Entry 6ASX (electron microscopy, 3.80 A resolution); this record covers chains I and J of the 8 polymer chains in the assembly.

== Chain I ==
Name: DNA-directed RNA polymerase subunit beta
Source organism: Escherichia coli (strain K12)
Notes: EC 2.7.7.6
UniProtKB: P0A8V2 (RPOB_ECOLI); residues 1-1342 here = UniProt positions 1-1342
Amino-acid sequence (1342 residues; numbered 1 to 1342; the number before each row is that of its first residue):
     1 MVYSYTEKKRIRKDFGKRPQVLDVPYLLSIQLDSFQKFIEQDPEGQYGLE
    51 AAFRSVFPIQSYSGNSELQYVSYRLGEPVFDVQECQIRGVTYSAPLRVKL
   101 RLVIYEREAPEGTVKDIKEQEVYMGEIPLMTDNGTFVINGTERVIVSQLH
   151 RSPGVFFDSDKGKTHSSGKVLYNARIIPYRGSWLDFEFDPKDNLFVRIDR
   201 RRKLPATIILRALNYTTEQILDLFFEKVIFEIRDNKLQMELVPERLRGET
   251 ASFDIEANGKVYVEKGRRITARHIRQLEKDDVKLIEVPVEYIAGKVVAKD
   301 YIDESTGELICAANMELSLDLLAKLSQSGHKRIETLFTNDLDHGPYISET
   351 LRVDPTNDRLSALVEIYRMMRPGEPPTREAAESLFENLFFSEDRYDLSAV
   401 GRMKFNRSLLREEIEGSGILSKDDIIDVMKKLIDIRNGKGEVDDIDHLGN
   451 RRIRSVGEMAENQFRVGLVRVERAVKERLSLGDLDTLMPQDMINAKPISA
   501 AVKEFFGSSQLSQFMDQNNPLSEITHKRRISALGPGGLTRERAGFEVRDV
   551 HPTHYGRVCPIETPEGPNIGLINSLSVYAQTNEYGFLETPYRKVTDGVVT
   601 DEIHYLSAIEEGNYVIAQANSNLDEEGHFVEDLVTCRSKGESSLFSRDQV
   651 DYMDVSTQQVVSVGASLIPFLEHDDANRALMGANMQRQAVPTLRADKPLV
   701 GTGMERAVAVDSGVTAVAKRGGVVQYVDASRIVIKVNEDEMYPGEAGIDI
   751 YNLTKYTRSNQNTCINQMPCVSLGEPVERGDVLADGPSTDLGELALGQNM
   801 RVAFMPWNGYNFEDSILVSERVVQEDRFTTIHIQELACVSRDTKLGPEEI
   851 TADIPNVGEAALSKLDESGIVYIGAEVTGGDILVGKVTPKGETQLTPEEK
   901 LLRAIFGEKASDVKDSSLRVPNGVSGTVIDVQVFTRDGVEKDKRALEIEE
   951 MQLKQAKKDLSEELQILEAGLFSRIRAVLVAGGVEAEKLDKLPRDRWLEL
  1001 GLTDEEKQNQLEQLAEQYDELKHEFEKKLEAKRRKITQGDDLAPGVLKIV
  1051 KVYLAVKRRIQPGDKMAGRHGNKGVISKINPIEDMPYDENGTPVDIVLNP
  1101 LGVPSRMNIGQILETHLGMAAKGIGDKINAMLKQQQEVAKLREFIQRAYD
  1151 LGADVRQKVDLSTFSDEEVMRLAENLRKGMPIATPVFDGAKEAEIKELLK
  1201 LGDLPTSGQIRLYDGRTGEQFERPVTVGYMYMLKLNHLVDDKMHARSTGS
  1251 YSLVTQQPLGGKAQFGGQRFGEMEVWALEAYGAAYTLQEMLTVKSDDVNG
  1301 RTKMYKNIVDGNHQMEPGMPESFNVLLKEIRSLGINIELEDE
Disordered / not traced: 1, 891-912, 1342

== Chain J ==
Name: DNA-directed RNA polymerase subunit beta'
Source organism: Escherichia coli (strain K12)
Notes: EC 2.7.7.6
UniProtKB: P0A8T7 (RPOC_ECOLI); numbering as in UniProt (aligned over 1-1407)
Amino-acid sequence (1407 residues; numbered 1 to 1407; the number before each row is that of its first residue):
     1 MKDLLKFLKAQTKTEEFDAIKIALASPDMIRSWSFGEVKKPETINYRTFK
    51 PERDGLFCARIFGPVKDYECLCGKYKRLKHRGVICEKCGVEVTQTKVRRE
   101 RMGHIELASPTAHIWFLKSLPSRIGLLLDMPLRDIERVLYFESYVVIEGG
   151 MTNLERQQILTEEQYLDALEEFGDEFDAKMGAEAIQALLKSMDLEQECEQ
   201 LREELNETNSETKRKKLTKRIKLLEAFVQSGNKPEWMILTVLPVLPPDLR
   251 PLVPLDGGRFATSDLNDLYRRVINRNNRLKRLLDLAAPDIIVRNEKRMLQ
   301 EAVDALLDNGRRGRAITGSNKRPLKSLADMIKGKQGRFRQNLLGKRVDYS
   351 GRSVITVGPYLRLHQCGLPKKMALELFKPFIYGKLELRGLATTIKAAKKM
   401 VEREEAVVWDILDEVIREHPVLLNRAPTLHRLGIQAFEPVLIEGKAIQLH
   451 PLVCAAYNADFDGDQMAVHVPLTLEAQLEARALMMSTNNILSPANGEPII
   501 VPSQDVVLGLYYMTRDCVNAKGEGMVLTGPKEAERLYRSGLASLHARVKV
   551 RITEYEKDANGELVAKTSLKDTTVGRAILWMIVPKGLPYSIVNQALGKKA
   601 ISKMLNTCYRILGLKPTVIFADQIMYTGFAYAARSGASVGIDDMVIPEKK
   651 HEIISEAEAEVAEIQEQFQSGLVTAGERYNKVIDIWAAANDRVSKAMMDN
   701 LQTETVINRDGQEEKQVSFNSIYMMADSGARGSAAQIRQLAGMRGLMAKP
   751 DGSIIETPITANFREGLNVLQYFISTHGARKGLADTALKTANSGYLTRRL
   801 VDVAQDLVVTEDDCGTHEGIMMTPVIEGGDVKEPLRDRVLGRVTAEDVLK
   851 PGTADILVPRNTLLHEQWCDLLEENSVDAVKVRSVVSCDTDFGVCAHCYG
   901 RDLARGHIINKGEAIGVIAAQSIGEPGTQLTMRTFHIGGAASRAAAESSI
   951 QVKNKGSIKLSNVKSVVNSSGKLVITSRNTELKLIDEFGRTKESYKVPYG
  1001 AVLAKGDGEQVAGGETVANWDPHTMPVITEVSGFVRFTDMIDGQTITRQT
  1051 DELTGLSSLVVLDSAERTAGGKDLRPALKIVDAQGNDVLIPGTDMPAQYF
  1101 LPGKAIVQLEDGVQISSGDTLARIPQESGGTKDITGGLPRVADLFEARRP
  1151 KEPAILAEISGIVSFGKETKGKRRLVITPVDGSDPYEEMIPKWRQLNVFE
  1201 GERVERGDVISDGPEAPHDILRLRGVHAVTRYIVNEVQDVYRLQGVKIND
  1251 KHIEVIVRQMLRKATIVNAGSSDFLEGEQVEYSRVKIANRELEANGKVGA
  1301 TYSRDLLGITKASLATESFISAASFQETTRVLTEAAVAGKRDELRGLKEN
  1351 VIVGRLIPAGTGYAYHQDRMRRRAAGEAPAAPQVTAEDASASLAELLNAG
  1401 LGGSDNE
Disordered / not traced: 1-15, 934-945, 1127-1134, 1374-1407
Ion coordination: Zn2+ site 1: C70, C72, C85; Mg2+: D460, D462, D464 (shared with 1 residue of chain R); Zn2+ site 2: C814, C888, C895, C898
From the paper describing this entry:
  - binding site for the 32-nt DNA strand: R346, R352
  - conformationally variable residues (helix shift): L788

== How chain I and chain J interact ==
Pairs across the interface - 292 pairs, chain I then chain J:
  K163(I) - K1151(J)
  S166(I) - K1151(J)  hydrogen bond (side chain-backbone)
  S167(I) - W1193(J)
  T270(I) - E1052(J)
  E504(I) - K321(J)  salt bridge
  F545(I) - A784(J)
  F545(I) - D785(J)
  F545(I) - L788(J)  hydrophobic
  F545(I) - M932(J)  hydrophobic
  F545(I) - R933(J)
  R548(I) - R780(J)
  D549(I) - P750(J)
  V550(I) - P750(J)
  V550(I) - H777(J)  hydrogen bond (backbone-side chain)
  Y555(I) - V769(J)
  C559(I) - R780(J)
  P560(I) - F773(J)  hydrophobic
  P560(I) - T776(J)
  P560(I) - R780(J)  hydrogen bond (backbone-side chain)
  I561(I) - Y772(J)  hydrophobic
  I561(I) - T776(J)
  T563(I) - R780(J)
  G566(I) - A787(J)
  I569(I) - L783(J)
  I569(I) - A787(J)  hydrophobic
  N573(I) - R780(J)  hydrogen bond
  Q618(I) - N768(J)
  Q618(I) - V769(J)
  Q618(I) - L770(J)
  N620(I) - N768(J)
  E641(I) - K749(J)  salt bridge
  S642(I) - L770(J)
  V660(I) - V769(J)  hydrophobic
  E672(I) - G766(J)
  E672(I) - L767(J)
  H673(I) - F763(J)  hydrogen bond (side chain-backbone)
  H673(I) - R764(J)
  H673(I) - E765(J)  hydrogen bond (side chain-backbone)
  H673(I) - G766(J)
  D674(I) - F763(J)
  D674(I) - Y772(J)
  D675(I) - F763(J)
  A676(I) - Y772(J)
  A676(I) - A779(J)  hydrophobic
  N677(I) - A779(J)
  N677(I) - L783(J)
  A679(I) - Y772(J)
  L680(I) - L783(J)  hydrophobic
  F804(I) - S638(J)  hydrogen bond (backbone-side chain)
  P806(I) - D505(J)
  P806(I) - A632(J)
  P806(I) - A633(J)
  N808(I) - P359(J)
  N808(I) - F629(J)
  N808(I) - A630(J)
  N808(I) - A633(J)
  G809(I) - V357(J)
  G809(I) - P359(J)
  G809(I) - F629(J)
  Y810(I) - P359(J)
  N811(I) - D505(J)
  F812(I) - S503(J)
  F812(I) - Q504(J)  hydrogen bond (backbone-side chain)
  F812(I) - D505(J)
  F812(I) - F629(J)  hydrophobic
  E813(I) - D460(J)
  E813(I) - F461(J)
  E813(I) - Q504(J)  hydrogen bond
  D814(I) - D460(J)
  D814(I) - D462(J)
  S815(I) - V357(J)
  S815(I) - F461(J)
  R841(I) - D256(J)  hydrogen bond (side chain-backbone)
  R841(I) - G257(J)
  K844(I) - R47(J)
  P1062(I) - A446(J)
  G1063(I) - V354(J)
  K1065(I) - D462(J)  hydrogen bond (side chain-backbone)
  K1073(I) - D462(J)
  V1075(I) - F461(J)  hydrogen bond (backbone-backbone)
  V1075(I) - G463(J)
  S1077(I) - T356(J)
  N1099(I) - D505(J)
  P1100(I) - A637(J)
  L1101(I) - Q504(J)
  L1101(I) - D505(J)
  L1101(I) - M725(J)  hydrophobic
  L1101(I) - R731(J)
  P1104(I) - Q736(J)
  S1105(I) - R731(J)  hydrogen bond
  S1105(I) - Q736(J)
  M1107(I) - Q739(J)
  M1107(I) - L740(J)  hydrophobic
  M1107(I) - F763(J)
  I1109(I) - M644(J)  hydrophobic
  I1109(I) - F763(J)
  I1112(I) - V639(J)  hydrophobic
  I1112(I) - I641(J)
  L1113(I) - I641(J)  hydrophobic
  H1116(I) - I641(J)
  F1187(I) - V769(J)  hydrophobic
  F1187(I) - Y772(J)  hydrophobic
  E1192(I) - I641(J)
  E1192(I) - R764(J)  salt bridge
  K1196(I) - D642(J)  salt bridge
  S1207(I) - D642(J)
  Q1209(I) - G640(J)
  Q1209(I) - D643(J)
  E1219(I) - R634(J)  salt bridge
  F1221(I) - A633(J)
  F1221(I) - R634(J)
  E1222(I) - Y512(J)  hydrogen bond
  E1222(I) - S543(J)
  E1222(I) - S635(J)
  R1223(I) - G636(J)
  R1223(I) - A637(J)
  R1223(I) - F719(J)
  R1223(I) - S721(J)  hydrogen bond
  R1223(I) - M724(J)
  V1225(I) - G636(J)
  V1225(I) - S638(J)
  T1226(I) - S638(J)  hydrogen bond
  T1226(I) - V639(J)  hydrogen bond (side chain-backbone)
  V1239(I) - K445(J)
  D1240(I) - K445(J)
  K1242(I) - R352(J)
  K1242(I) - V354(J)
  K1242(I) - Q465(J)
  M1243(I) - R352(J)
  M1243(I) - M372(J)  hydrophobic
  M1243(I) - K445(J)
  H1244(I) - G351(J)
  H1244(I) - R352(J)  hydrogen bond (backbone-backbone)
  A1245(I) - S350(J)
  A1245(I) - E375(J)
  R1246(I) - D348(J)  salt bridge
  R1246(I) - Y349(J)  hydrogen bond (backbone-backbone)
  R1246(I) - S350(J)  hydrogen bond (backbone-backbone)
  S1247(I) - D348(J)
  S1247(I) - Y349(J)  hydrogen bond (backbone-backbone)
  S1247(I) - E375(J)
  S1247(I) - K378(J)
  T1248(I) - Y349(J)
  Y1251(I) - D348(J)  hydrogen bond
  L1253(I) - R99(J)  hydrogen bond (backbone-side chain)
  L1253(I) - P251(J)  hydrophobic
  V1254(I) - R99(J)  hydrogen bond (backbone-side chain)
  V1254(I) - L249(J)
  T1255(I) - R99(J)
  T1255(I) - N341(J)
  Q1256(I) - R99(J)
  Q1257(I) - N341(J)  hydrogen bond (side chain-backbone)
  Q1257(I) - K345(J)
  P1258(I) - R346(J)
  P1258(I) - D348(J)
  L1259(I) - R346(J)
  G1260(I) - R346(J)
  F1265(I) - E375(J)
  G1267(I) - R346(J)  hydrogen bond (backbone-side chain)
  G1267(I) - V347(J)
  Q1268(I) - R346(J)
  Q1268(I) - V347(J)  hydrogen bond (backbone-backbone)
  Q1268(I) - S350(J)  hydrogen bond (backbone-side chain)
  Q1268(I) - G351(J)
  Q1268(I) - R352(J)
  R1269(I) - Q340(J)  hydrogen bond (side chain-backbone)
  R1269(I) - G344(J)  hydrogen bond (side chain-backbone)
  R1269(I) - K345(J)
  F1270(I) - G344(J)
  F1270(I) - K345(J)  hydrogen bond (backbone-backbone)
  F1270(I) - V347(J)  hydrophobic
  F1270(I) - H469(J)
  E1272(I) - L343(J)
  E1272(I) - R798(J)  salt bridge
  M1273(I) - T428(J)
  E1274(I) - N424(J)  hydrogen bond
  E1274(I) - R425(J)
  E1274(I) - A426(J)
  E1274(I) - T428(J)  hydrogen bond
  E1274(I) - I434(J)
  V1275(I) - L343(J)
  W1276(I) - R798(J)
  W1276(I) - V801(J)  hydrophobic
  W1276(I) - V917(J)
  W1276(I) - Q921(J)  hydrogen bond (backbone-side chain)
  A1277(I) - T428(J)
  A1277(I) - Q921(J)
  L1278(I) - M484(J)  hydrophobic
  E1279(I) - Q805(J)
  E1279(I) - A914(J)
  E1279(I) - L1347(J)
  E1279(I) - V1351(J)
  E1279(I) - I1357(J)
  A1280(I) - R431(J)
  A1280(I) - I918(J)
  A1280(I) - Q921(J)
  Y1281(I) - R431(J)  hydrogen bond (side chain-backbone)
  Y1281(I) - I434(J)
  Y1281(I) - L483(J)
  Y1281(I) - M484(J)  hydrophobic
  Y1281(I) - N489(J)  hydrogen bond
  G1282(I) - T1361(J)  hydrogen bond (backbone-side chain)
  A1283(I) - E479(J)
  A1284(I) - E479(J)  hydrogen bond (backbone-side chain)
  A1284(I) - L1356(J)  hydrophobic
  A1284(I) - G1362(J)
  Y1285(I) - E475(J)
  Y1285(I) - E479(J)  hydrogen bond (backbone-side chain)
  Y1285(I) - T1361(J)
  T1286(I) - A476(J)
  T1286(I) - E479(J)  hydrogen bond
  L1287(I) - V1351(J)  hydrophobic
  L1287(I) - I1357(J)  hydrophobic
  Q1288(I) - L1356(J)
  E1289(I) - P471(J)
  E1289(I) - L472(J)  hydrogen bond (side chain-backbone)
  E1289(I) - T473(J)  hydrogen bond (side chain-backbone)
  E1289(I) - A476(J)
  M1290(I) - V347(J)
  L1291(I) - K345(J)  hydrogen bond (backbone-side chain)
  L1291(I) - V1351(J)
  K1294(I) - V347(J)
  K1294(I) - D348(J)  hydrogen bond (backbone-backbone)
  K1294(I) - V470(J)  hydrogen bond (side chain-backbone)
  K1294(I) - L472(J)
  S1295(I) - K345(J)
  S1295(I) - R346(J)  hydrogen bond (side chain-backbone)
  M1304(I) - L472(J)  hydrophobic
  Y1305(I) - Y349(J)
  Y1305(I) - P379(J)  hydrophobic
  Y1305(I) - Y382(J)
  Y1305(I) - I394(J)
  I1308(I) - P379(J)  hydrophobic
  V1309(I) - G383(J)
  V1309(I) - E386(J)
  H1313(I) - F380(J)
  H1313(I) - L472(J)
  H1313(I) - T473(J)
  H1313(I) - L474(J)
  M1315(I) - T473(J)
  M1319(I) - F17(J)  hydrophobic
  P1320(I) - K345(J)
  P1320(I) - V1353(J)
  P1320(I) - G1354(J)
  E1321(I) - R99(J)  salt bridge
  S1322(I) - N341(J)
  S1322(I) - L342(J)
  F1323(I) - I20(J)  hydrophobic
  F1323(I) - L342(J)  hydrophobic
  F1323(I) - I1352(J)  hydrophobic
  V1325(I) - R99(J)
  V1325(I) - L249(J)  hydrophobic
  L1326(I) - F338(J)  hydrophobic
  L1326(I) - L342(J)  hydrophobic
  K1328(I) - E100(J)
  K1328(I) - L245(J)
  K1328(I) - L249(J)
  E1329(I) - M330(J)
  E1329(I) - R337(J)  salt bridge
  I1330(I) - I331(J)  hydrophobic
  I1330(I) - L1332(J)  hydrophobic
  R1331(I) - W33(J)
  S1332(I) - P243(J)
  S1332(I) - L245(J)
  S1332(I) - L327(J)
  L1333(I) - W115(J)  hydrophobic
  L1333(I) - P243(J)
  L1333(I) - L307(J)  hydrophobic
  L1333(I) - L327(J)  hydrophobic
  G1334(I) - L24(J)
  G1334(I) - A25(J)  hydrogen bond (backbone-backbone)
  G1334(I) - H113(J)
  I1335(I) - I22(J)  hydrophobic
  I1335(I) - A23(J)
  I1335(I) - A1336(J)  hydrophobic
  N1336(I) - I22(J)
  N1336(I) - A23(J)  hydrogen bond (backbone-backbone)
  N1336(I) - L24(J)
  N1336(I) - M29(J)
  N1336(I) - W33(J)
  I1337(I) - I20(J)  hydrophobic
  I1337(I) - K21(J)
  E1338(I) - I20(J)
  E1338(I) - K21(J)  hydrogen bond (backbone-backbone)
  L1339(I) - F17(J)  hydrophobic
  L1339(I) - I20(J)  hydrophobic
  E1340(I) - F17(J)
  E1340(I) - D18(J)
  E1340(I) - A19(J)  hydrogen bond (backbone-backbone)
  E1340(I) - K21(J)
  D1341(I) - E16(J)
  D1341(I) - D18(J)
Also at the interface, not in a pair above, chain I (163 interface residues in all): R268, H551, P552, E562, E565, G570, C636, T657, L671, M805, W807, L845, Q1061, G1074, I1076, V1103, R1106, G1271, T1292, D1296, V1298, Q1314
Also at the interface, not in a pair above, chain J (183 interface residues in all): K96, M102, F116, P246, D248, R339, S353, I355, G358, Y360, K371, L376, L422, P427, L432, P451, A467, L508, N720, I722, A730, G732, R744, I755, T757, I774, D802, Q1049, A1359, G1360
Interface features reported in the paper:
  - specific contacts: F545(I)-R933(J)

== Summary ==
The interface between chain I and chain J involves 163 residues on one side and 183 on the other, with 50
hydrogen bonds and 9 salt bridges. Among the polar pairs are E504(I)-K321(J), E641(I)-K749(J) and
E1192(I)-R764(J). The paper describes a contact between F545(I) and R933(J). From the paper: a binding site
for the 32-nt DNA strand at R346(J) and R352(J); conformational variability at L788(J).
Here chain I is DNA-directed RNA polymerase subunit beta and chain J is DNA-directed RNA polymerase subunit
beta', both from Escherichia coli (strain K12). Entry 6ASX (CryoEM structure of E.coli his pause elongation
complex) was determined by electron microscopy together with 6BJS from the same study.
